Entry 7N0D (electron microscopy, 2.50 A resolution); this record covers chains B and D of the 14 polymer chains in the assembly.

== Chain B (and D) ==
Protein: Proofreading exoribonuclease
Organism: Severe acute respiratory syndrome coronavirus 2
Notes: EC 3.1.13.-; chain D of this document is another copy of the same molecule, construct and numbering; everything in this record applies to it too
UniProtKB: P0DTD1 (R1AB_SARS2); residues 1-527 here correspond to UniProt positions 5926-6452 (UniProt number = residue number + 5925)
Sequence (527 residues; row label = number of the first residue in the row):
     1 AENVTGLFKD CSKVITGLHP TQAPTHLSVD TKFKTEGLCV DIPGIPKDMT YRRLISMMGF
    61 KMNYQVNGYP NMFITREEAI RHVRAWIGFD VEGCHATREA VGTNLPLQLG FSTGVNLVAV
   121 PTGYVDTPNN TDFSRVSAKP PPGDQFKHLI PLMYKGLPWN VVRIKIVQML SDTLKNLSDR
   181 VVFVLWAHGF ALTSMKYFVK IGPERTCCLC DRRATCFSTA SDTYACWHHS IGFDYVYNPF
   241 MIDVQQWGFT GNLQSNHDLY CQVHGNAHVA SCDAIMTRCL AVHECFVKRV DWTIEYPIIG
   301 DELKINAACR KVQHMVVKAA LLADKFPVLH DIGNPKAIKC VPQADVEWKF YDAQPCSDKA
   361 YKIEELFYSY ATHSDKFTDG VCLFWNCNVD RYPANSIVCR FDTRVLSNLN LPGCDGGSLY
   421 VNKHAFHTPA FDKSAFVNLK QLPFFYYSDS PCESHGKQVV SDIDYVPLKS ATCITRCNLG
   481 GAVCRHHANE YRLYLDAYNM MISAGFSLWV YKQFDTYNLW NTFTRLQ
Not modelled in the structure: 1, 455-464, 524-527
Sequence notes: engineered mutation A191 (Glu6116 in P0DTD1)
Bound ions: Mg2+ site 1: D90, E92, D273 (shared with 1 residue of chain K); Mg2+ site 2 near D90 (its only coordinating residue here); Zn2+ site 1: C207, C210, C226, H229; Zn2+ site 2: H257, C261, H264, C279; Zn2+ site 3: C452, C477, C484, H487
Residues lining bound ligands: chapso (1N7): A471, N478, L479, Y517, W520
Reported in the primary citation:
  - Mg2+ coordination: D90, E92, D273
  - binding site for the 22-nt RNA strand: E92, G93, H95, F146, W186, Q245
  - binding site for the 27-nt RNA strand: H95, N104
  - specificity-determining residues: H95 (proposed by the authors, not directly observed)
  - specificity-determining residues: P142
  - catalytic residues: H268 (citing earlier work)
  - mutagenesis - E191A: abolished catalytic activity

== Interface between chain B and chain D ==
Pairs across the interface (15; chain B residue first):
  G44(B) with N67(D)
  D48(B) with Q65(D), hydrogen bond
  T50(B) with F73(D); T75(D)
  R98(B) with Q245(D); F249(D), hydrogen bond (side chain-backbone)
  E99(B) with Q246(D)
  R135(B) with W247(D), hydrogen bond (side chain-backbone); G248(D), hydrogen bond (side chain-backbone); F249(D); E284(D), salt bridge
  V136(B) with G248(D)
  S137(B) with Q245(D); G248(D)
  Y154(B) with T250(D)
Also at the interface, not in a pair above, chain B (12 interface residues in all): P46, M49, M153
Also at the interface, not in a pair above, chain D (13 interface residues in all): V66, G251

== Overview ==
12 residues of chain B face 13 of chain D across their interface, with 4 hydrogen bonds and 1 salt bridge.
Polar pairs include R135(B)-E284(D), D48(B)-Q65(D) and R98(B)-F249(D). Ligands of chain B: chapso. D90(B),
E92(B) and D273(B) coordinate Mg2+ site 1. From the paper: the catalytic residue H268(B); E191A of chain B
abolishes catalytic activity.
Chain B and chain D are both Proofreading exoribonuclease (Severe acute respiratory syndrome coronavirus 2);
the structure, Cryo-EM structure of the tetrameric form of SARS-CoV-2 nsp10-nsp14 (E191A)-RNA complex, was
determined by electron microscopy (same publication as 7N0B and 7N0C).
